8OTT - chains G and J of the 12 polymer chains in the assembly; structure by electron microscopy, 3.30 A resolution.

== Chain G ==
Name: Histone H2A type 1-K
Organism: Homo sapiens
Reference sequence: Q8CGP7 (H2A1K_MOUSE); residues 10-117 here correspond to UniProt positions 11-118 (UniProt number = residue number + 1)
Amino-acid sequence (108 residues; each row starts with the number of its first residue):
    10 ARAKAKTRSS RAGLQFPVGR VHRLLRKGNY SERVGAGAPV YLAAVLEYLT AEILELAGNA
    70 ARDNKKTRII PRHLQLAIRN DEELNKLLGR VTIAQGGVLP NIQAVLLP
Swiss-Prot annotation at these positions:
  - modified residue: Lys-36 (N6-(2-hydroxyisobutyryl)lysine), Lys-74 (N6-(2-hydroxyisobutyryl)lysine), Lys-75 (N6-(2-hydroxyisobutyryl)lysine), Lys-95 (N6-(2-hydroxyisobutyryl)lysine), Gln-104 (N5-methylglutamine)
  - cross-link (Glycyl lysine isopeptide (Lys-Gly)): Lys-13 (interchain with G-Cter in ubiquitin), Lys-15 (interchain with G-Cter in ubiquitin)

== Chain J ==
Molecule: 144-nt DNA strand
Sequence (144 nucleotides; row label = number of the first residue in the row):
     2 CAGGATGTAT GCACGTGACC CGTGCCTGGA GACTAGGGAG TAATCCCCTT GGCGGTTAAA
    62 ACGCGGGGGA CAGCGCGTAC GTGCGTTTAA GCGGTGCTAG AGCTGTCTAC GACCAATTGA
   122 GCGGCCTGCA GACCGGGATT CTCC

== How chain G and chain J interact ==
Contacting residue pairs (11):
  Lys-15(G) with DA31(J), phosphate contact; DG32(J), phosphate contact
  Thr-16(G) with DA31(J), phosphate contact
  Arg-17(G) with DA31(J), salt bridge to the phosphate
  Gly-28(G) with DA31(J), phosphate contact
  Arg-29(G) with DG30(J), phosphate contact
  Arg-32(G) with DG29(J), phosphate contact; DG30(J), salt bridge to the phosphate
  Arg-42(G) with DG37(J), base contact; DG39(J), sugar contact
  Arg-77(G) with DC20(J), sugar contact
Interface residues without a listed pair, chain G (9 interface residues in all): Arg-20
Interface residues without a listed pair, chain J (9 interface residues in all): DA19, DG38

== Summary ==
Chain G and chain J each contribute 9 residues to their interface, with 2 salt bridges. Among the polar pairs
are Arg-17(G)/DA31(J) and Arg-32(G)/DG30(J).
Chain G is Histone H2A type 1-K (Homo sapiens) and chain J is a 144-nt DNA strand; the structure, MYC-MAX
bound to a nucleosome at SHL+5.8, was determined by electron microscopy, deposited together with 8OSJ, 8OSK,
8OSL and 8OTS.
